Entry 9H2H (electron microscopy, 6.10 A resolution (low resolution: residue-level contacts below are approximate; hydrogen-bond / salt-bridge calls are withheld)); this record covers chains T and V of the 22 polymer chains in the assembly.

[Chain T]
Protein: Occlusion-derived virus envelope protein E27
Organism: Autographa californica nucleopolyhedrovirus
UniProt: P41702 (E27_NPVAC); numbering as in UniProt (aligned over 1-290)
Amino-acid sequence (290 residues; each row starts with the number of its first residue):
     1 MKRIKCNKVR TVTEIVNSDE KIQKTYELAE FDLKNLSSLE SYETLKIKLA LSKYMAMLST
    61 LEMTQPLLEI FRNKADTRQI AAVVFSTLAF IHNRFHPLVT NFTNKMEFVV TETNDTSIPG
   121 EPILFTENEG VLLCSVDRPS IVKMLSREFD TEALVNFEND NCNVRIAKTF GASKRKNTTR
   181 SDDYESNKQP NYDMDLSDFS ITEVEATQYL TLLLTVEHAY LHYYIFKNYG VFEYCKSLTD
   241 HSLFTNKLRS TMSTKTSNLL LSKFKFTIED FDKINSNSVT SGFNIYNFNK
Not modelled in the structure: 1-43, 64-66, 129, 148-161, 173-198, 250-254, 271-290

[Chain V]
Protein: Protein C42
Organism: Autographa californica nucleopolyhedrovirus
UniProt: P25695 (C42_NPVAC); residues 1-361 here = UniProt positions 1-361
Amino-acid sequence (361 residues; each row starts with the number of its first residue):
     1 MSAIALYLEI NKLRLKIDEP MQLAIWPQLF PLLCDEHQSV QLNTDVLINF MMHVARKSQN
    61 TILNNNAAIA SQYAAGNADV VAAPASAQPT PRPVINLFAR ANAAAPAQPS EELINMRRYR
   121 NAARKLIHHY SLNSTSSTEY KISDVVMTMI FLLRSEKYHS LFKLLETTFD DYTCRPQMTQ
   181 VQTDTLLDAV RSLLEMPSTT IDLTTVDIMR SSFARCFNSP IMRYAKIVLL QNVALQRDKR
   241 TTLEELLIER GEKIQMLQPQ QYINSGTEIP FCDDAEFLNR LLKHIDPYPL SRMYYNAANT
   301 MFYTTMENYA VSNCKFNIED YNNIFKVMEN IRKHSNKNSN DQDELNIYLG VQSSNAKRKK
   361 Y
Not modelled in the structure: 1-111, 177-179, 195-197, 233-237, 264-272, 328-361
Swiss-Prot annotation at these positions:
  - region: L32 to E36 (LXCXE motif)
  - motif: K357 to K360 (Nuclear localization signal)

[Chain T / chain V interface]
Pairs across the interface - 112 pairs, chain T then chain V:
  T44(T) with L290(V)
  I47(T) with L290(V); Y294(V)
  K48(T) with L282(V); I285(V); D286(V)
  L49(T) with L278(V); L282(V)
  S52(T) with L278(V); L282(V)
  K53(T) with L278(V)
  M55(T) with L281(V); I285(V)
  A56(T) with L281(V)
  M57(T) with D273(V)
  T77(T) with Q260(V); Q261(V)
  R78(T) with Q261(V); Y262(V); I263(V)
  A81(T) with I263(V)
  A82(T) with I263(V)
  N104(T) with I263(V)
  K105(T) with I263(V)
  M106(T) with I263(V)
  E107(T) with P259(V); Q261(V); Y262(V)
  F108(T) with P259(V); Q260(V); Q261(V); I263(V)
  V109(T) with Q258(V); Q260(V)
  V110(T) with Q260(V)
  T111(T) with I254(V); L257(V)
  T113(T) with K253(V)
  N114(T) with R250(V); V311(V)
  D115(T) with E249(V); R250(V); K253(V)
  T116(T) with K253(V); I254(V); L257(V)
  S117(T) with R250(V)
  I118(T) with L247(V); R250(V)
  P119(T) with L246(V); T305(V); N308(V); Y309(V); S312(V)
  G120(T) with T305(V); N308(V)
  L124(T) with I254(V)
  S135(T) with I254(V)
  K143(T) with N308(V)
  M144(T) with T300(V); M301(V); T304(V)
  R147(T) with T300(V); Y303(V); T304(V)
  F199(T) with R280(V); L281(V); H284(V)
  S200(T) with H284(V)
  I201(T) with H284(V); I285(V); Y288(V)
  T202(T) with Y288(V)
  E203(T) with Y288(V); P289(V); R292(V); M293(V)
  A206(T) with Y288(V)
  T207(T) with M293(V)
  L210(T) with M293(V); Y294(V)
  T211(T) with A297(V); M301(V)
  L214(T) with A297(V)
  H218(T) with I324(V)
  T239(T) with D320(V)
  D240(T) with D320(V)
  H241(T) with D320(V); N323(V); I324(V)
  S242(T) with N323(V)
  F244(T) with I324(V)
  T245(T) with N323(V); K326(V); V327(V)
  K247(T) with K326(V); V327(V)
  L260(T) with Y294(V)
  L261(T) with I324(V); F325(V); V327(V)
  S262(T) with V327(V)
  F264(T) with Y294(V); A298(V); F325(V); V327(V)
  K265(T) with V327(V)
  F266(T) with A298(V); N299(V)
  I268(T) with F302(V); Y321(V); N322(V)
Also at the interface, not in a pair above, chain T (68 interface residues in all): L51, S59, T60, F85, T126, S140, T215, K263, T267
Also at the interface, not in a pair above, chain V (53 interface residues in all): L243, F277, N296, E307, N317

[Summary]
The interface between chain T and chain V involves 68 residues on one side and 53 on the other.
Chain T is Occlusion-derived virus envelope protein E27 and chain V is Protein C42, both from Autographa
californica nucleopolyhedrovirus; the structure, AcMNPV apical cap - composite map of the C2 plug, was
determined by electron microscopy, deposited together with 9H2A, 9H2B, 9H2C, 9H2J and 9H2K.
